PDB entry 8AJ8 | X-ray diffraction, 8.50 A resolution (very low resolution: no residue pairs are listed; an interface is given only as per-side residue counts) | chains A and B

[Chain A]
Name: Phosphatidylinositol 4,5-bisphosphate 3-kinase catalytic subunit gamma isoform
Source organism: Sus scrofa
Notes: EC 2.7.1.137, 2.7.1.153, 2.7.1.154, 2.7.11.1
UniProt: O02697 (PK3CG_PIG); residue numbers follow UniProt; this construct covers 1-1102
Sequence (1102 residues; row label = number of the first residue in the row):
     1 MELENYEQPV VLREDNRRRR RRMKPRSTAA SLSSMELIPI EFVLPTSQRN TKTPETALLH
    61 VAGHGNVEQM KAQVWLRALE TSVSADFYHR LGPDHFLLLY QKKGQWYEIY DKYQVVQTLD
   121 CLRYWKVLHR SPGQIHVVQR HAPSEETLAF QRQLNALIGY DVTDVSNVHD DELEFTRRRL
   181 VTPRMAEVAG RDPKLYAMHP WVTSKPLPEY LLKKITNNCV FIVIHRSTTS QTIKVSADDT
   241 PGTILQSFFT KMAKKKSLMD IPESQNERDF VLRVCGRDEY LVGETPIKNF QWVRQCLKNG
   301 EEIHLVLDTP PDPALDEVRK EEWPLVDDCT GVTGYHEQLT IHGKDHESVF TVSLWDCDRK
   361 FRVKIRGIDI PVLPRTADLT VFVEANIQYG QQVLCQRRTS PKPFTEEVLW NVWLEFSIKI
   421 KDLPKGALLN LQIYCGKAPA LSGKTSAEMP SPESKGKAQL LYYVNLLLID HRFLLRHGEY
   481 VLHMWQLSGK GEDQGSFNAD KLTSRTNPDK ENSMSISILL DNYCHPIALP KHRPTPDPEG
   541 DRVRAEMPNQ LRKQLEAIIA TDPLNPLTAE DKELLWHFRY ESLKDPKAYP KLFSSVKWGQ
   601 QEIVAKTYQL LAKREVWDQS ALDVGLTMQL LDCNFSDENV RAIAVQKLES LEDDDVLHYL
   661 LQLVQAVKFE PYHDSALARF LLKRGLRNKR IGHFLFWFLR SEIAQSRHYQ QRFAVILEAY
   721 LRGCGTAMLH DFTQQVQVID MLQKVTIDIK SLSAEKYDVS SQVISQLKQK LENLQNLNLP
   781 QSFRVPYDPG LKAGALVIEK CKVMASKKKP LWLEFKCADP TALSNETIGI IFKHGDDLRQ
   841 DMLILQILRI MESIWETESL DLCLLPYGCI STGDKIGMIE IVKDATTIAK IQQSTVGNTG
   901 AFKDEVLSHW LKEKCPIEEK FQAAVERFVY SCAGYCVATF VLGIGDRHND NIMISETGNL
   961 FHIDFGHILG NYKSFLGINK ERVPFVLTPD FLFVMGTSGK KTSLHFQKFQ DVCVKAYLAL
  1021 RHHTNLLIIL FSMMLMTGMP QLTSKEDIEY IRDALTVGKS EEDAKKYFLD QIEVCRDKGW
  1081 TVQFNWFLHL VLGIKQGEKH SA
Unresolved in the structure: 1-35, 268, 440-456, 489-501, 541-543, 968-981, 1079-1102
Curated features (UniProtKB/Swiss-Prot):
  - region: Val803 to Lys809 (G-loop), Gly943 to Asn951 (Catalytic loop), His962 to Thr988 (Activation loop)
  - binding site (ATP): Gly829 to Leu838, Leu864 to Thr872, Phe961 to Leu969
  - modified residue: Thr1024 (Phosphothreonine), Ser1101 (Phosphoserine)
What the authors report for this chain:
  - allosteric site: Pro548 to Ala560 (from molecular simulation)

[Chain B]
Name: Phosphoinositide 3-kinase regulatory subunit 6
Source organism: Mus musculus
UniProt: Q3U6Q4 (PI3R6_MOUSE); residue numbers follow UniProt; this construct covers 1-756
Sequence (756 residues; row label = number of the first residue in the row):
     1 MESSDVELDF QRSVQAVLRE LNTPNPALQS NQGMWRWSLH KKVERNPGKS SILVRILLRE
    61 LEKAESEDGR RVIIPLLLTL MSVLTKATGI PEDLYHRAYT FCTRLLTLPA PYSTVALDCA
   121 IRLKTETAVP GTLYQRTVIA EQNLISELYP YQERVFLFVD PELVSASVCS ALLLEIQAAQ
   181 EQQTPEACMR HVVSHALQAA LGEACHTGAL NRKLQASSRR VLEYYFHAVV AAIEQVASED
   241 SPSRLGHLEK MEEIYCSLLG PATTRRHCVG DLLQDRLPSI PLPSPYITFH LWTDQEQLWK
   301 ELVLFLRPRS QLRLSADLDA LDLQGFRLDR DLARVSTDSG IERDLPLGSD ELPDPSSSEM
   361 ERAALQRKGG IKKRVWPPDF FMPGSWDGPP GLHRRTGRPS GDGELLPGVS RVHTARVLVL
   421 GDDRMLGRLA QAYYRLRKRE TKKFCLTPRL SLQLYYIPVL APQVTGQDPE ASRKPELGEL
   481 ASFLGRVDPW YESTVNTLCP AILKLAEMPP YLDTSRTVDP FILDVITYYV RMGTQPIYFQ
   541 LYKVKIFTSL SHDPTEDIFL TELKVKIQDS KSPKEGSSPR RRGAAEGTGA ELSMCYQKAL
   601 LSHRPREVTV SLRATGLVLK AIPAGDTEVS GFFHCTSPNA ASATDCSCLH VSVTEVVKSS
   661 NLAGRSFTTS TNTFRTSSIQ VQSQDQRLLT LWLDKDGRRT FRDVVRFEVS PCPEPCSRTQ
   721 KSKTSALNSH GQETEKNMAK PNSLLMPINT FSGIIQ
Unresolved in the structure: 1-2, 26-28, 262-276, 309-409, 463-474, 510-517, 572-586, 629-645, 717-741

[Interface between chain A and chain B]
At this resolution (8 A) residue pairs are not listed: 34 residues of chain A and 27 of chain B lie at the interface.

[In short]
34 residues of chain A and 27 residues of chain B are in contact. Curated annotation (UniProt) lists 28
ATP-binding residues on chain A. The paper reports an allosteric site at Pro548(A).
Here chain A is Phosphatidylinositol 4,5-bisphosphate 3-kinase catalytic subunit gamma isoform (Sus scrofa)
and chain B is Phosphoinositide 3-kinase regulatory subunit 6 (Mus musculus). Entry 8AJ8 (Structure of p110
gamma bound to the p84 regulatory subunit) was determined by X-ray diffraction.
